PDB entry 1WTO | X-ray diffraction, 1.50 A resolution | chains C and A of the 3 polymer chains in the assembly

== Chain C ==
Molecule: 8-nt DNA strand
Sequence (8 nucleotides; numbered 109 to 116; the number before each row is that of its first residue):
   109 GCGATCGC

== Chain A ==
Name: DNA-binding proteins 7a/7b/7d
Source organism: Sulfolobus acidocaldarius
Reference sequence: P13123 (DN71_SULAC); residues 1-66 here correspond to UniProt positions 0-65 (UniProt number = residue number - 1)
Amino-acid sequence (66 residues; numbered 1 to 66; the number before each row is that of its first residue):
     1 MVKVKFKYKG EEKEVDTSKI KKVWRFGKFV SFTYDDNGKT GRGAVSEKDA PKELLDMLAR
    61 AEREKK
Unresolved in the structure: 1
Sequence notes: engineered mutation Phe26 (Val25 in P13123), Phe29 (Met28 in P13123)
What the authors report for this chain:
  - binding site for the 8-nt DNA strand: Lys3, Trp24, Phe26, Ser31, Arg42
  - binding site for the 8-nt DNA strand (chain C): Phe29
  - mutagenesis - V26F/M29F: decreased binding to the 8-nt DNA strand (chain C)

== How chain C and chain A interact ==
Residue-residue contacts (9):
  DT113(C) with Arg42(A), hydrogen bond to the base
  DC114(C) with Tyr8(A), hydrogen bond to the phosphate; Lys9(A), salt bridge to the phosphate; Arg42(A), phosphate contact
  DG115(C) with Lys7(A), phosphate contact; Tyr8(A), phosphate contact; Lys9(A), hydrogen bond to the phosphate; Phe26(A), base contact; Phe29(A), sugar contact
Interface residues without a listed pair, chain C (5 interface residues in all): DA112, DC116
Interface residues without a listed pair, chain A (9 interface residues in all): Lys28, Ser31, Ala44

== In short ==
The interface between chain C and chain A involves 5 residues on one side and 9 on the other; the contacts
include 3 hydrogen bonds and 1 salt bridge. Polar pairs include DT113(C)-Arg42(A), DC114(C)-Tyr8(A) and
DG115(C)-Lys9(A). From the paper: a binding site for the 8-nt DNA strand at Lys3(A), Trp24(A) and Phe26(A)
among others; V26F/M29F of chain A reduce binding to the 8-nt DNA strand (chain C).
Chain C is an 8-nt DNA strand and chain A is DNA-binding proteins 7a/7b/7d (Sulfolobus acidocaldarius); the
structure, Hyperthermophile chromosomal protein SAC7D double mutant V26F/M29F in complex with DNA GCGATCGC,
was determined by X-ray diffraction (same publication as 1WTQ, 1WTR, 1WTV, 1WTX and 1XYI).
